4B3I - chains C and D of the 4 polymer chains in the assembly; structure by X-ray diffraction, 2.63 A resolution.

[Chain C (and D)]
Protein: Fatty acid beta-oxidation complex beta-chain fada
From: Mycobacterium tuberculosis
Notes: EC 2.3.1.9; chain D of this document is another copy of the same molecule, construct and numbering; everything in this record applies to it too
Reference sequence: O53871 (Y0859_MYCTU); residue numbers follow UniProt; this construct covers 1-403
Chain sequence (403 residues; row label = number of the first residue in the row):
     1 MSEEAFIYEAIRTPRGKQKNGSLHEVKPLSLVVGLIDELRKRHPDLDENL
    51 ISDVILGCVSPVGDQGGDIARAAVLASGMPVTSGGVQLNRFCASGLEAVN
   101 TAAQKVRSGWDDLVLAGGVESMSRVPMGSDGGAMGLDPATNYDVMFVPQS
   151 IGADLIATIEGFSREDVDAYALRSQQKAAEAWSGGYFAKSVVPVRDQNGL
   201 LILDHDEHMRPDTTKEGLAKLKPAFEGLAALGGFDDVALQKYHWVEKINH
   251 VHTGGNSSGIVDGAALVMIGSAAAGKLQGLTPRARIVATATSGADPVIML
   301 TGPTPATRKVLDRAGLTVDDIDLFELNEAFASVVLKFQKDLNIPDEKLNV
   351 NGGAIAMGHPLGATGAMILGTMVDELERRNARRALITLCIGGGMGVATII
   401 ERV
Not modelled in the structure: 1 (chain D: fully traced)

[Interface between chain C and chain D]
Residue-residue contacts (121):
  S2(C) with M1(D)
  K27(C) with D137(D), salt bridge; A139(D)
  L29(C) with A133(D), hydrophobic; T140(D)
  S52(C) with T291(D); K309(D)
  D53(C) with R90(D), salt bridge
  P61(C) with P61(D), hydrophobic; D130(D)
  V62(C) with D130(D)
  G63(C) with D130(D), hydrogen bond (backbone-backbone); G131(D); G132(D), hydrogen bond (backbone-backbone)
  G66(C) with D130(D); G132(D)
  G67(C) with F91(D); D130(D), hydrogen bond (backbone-side chain); G131(D); M134(D)
  D68(C) with N89(D); R90(D); F91(D)
  R71(C) with G392(D), hydrogen bond (side chain-backbone); G393(D); M394(D)
  A72(C) with M134(D), hydrophobic
  L75(C) with V144(D), hydrophobic; G392(D)
  V81(C) with G293(D); A294(D); P296(D)
  T82(C) with S292(D); G293(D)
  G84(C) with M394(D)
  G85(C) with R90(D); M394(D)
  V86(C) with N89(D); R90(D)
  Q87(C) with Q87(D), hydrogen bond; L88(D); N89(D), hydrogen bond (backbone-backbone)
  L88(C) with Q87(D)
  N89(C) with D68(D); V86(D); Q87(D), hydrogen bond (backbone-backbone)
  R90(C) with D53(D), salt bridge; D68(D); G84(D); G85(D), hydrogen bond (side chain-backbone); V86(D)
  F91(C) with G67(D); D68(D)
  E97(C) with K105(D), salt bridge
  T101(C) with T101(D); K105(D), hydrogen bond
  Q104(C) with Q104(D); K105(D), hydrogen bond; S108(D), hydrogen bond; W110(D); D111(D), hydrogen bond
  K105(C) with E97(D), salt bridge; T101(D); Q104(D), hydrogen bond
  R107(C) with M1(D), hydrogen bond (backbone-backbone); S108(D), hydrogen bond (side chain-backbone); W110(D)
  S108(C) with M1(D); Q104(D), hydrogen bond; R107(D), hydrogen bond (backbone-side chain)
  G109(C) with R313(D), hydrogen bond (backbone-side chain)
  W110(C) with Q104(D); R107(D); I286(D); V287(D); A288(D); T289(D); R313(D), hydrogen bond (backbone-side chain)
  D111(C) with Q104(D), hydrogen bond
  D112(C) with R313(D), salt bridge
  D130(C) with V62(D); G63(D), hydrogen bond (backbone-backbone); G66(D); G67(D), hydrogen bond (side chain-backbone)
  G131(C) with G63(D); G67(D)
  G132(C) with G63(D), hydrogen bond (backbone-backbone); G66(D); G67(D)
  A133(C) with L29(D), hydrophobic
  M134(C) with G67(D); A72(D), hydrophobic; L75(D), hydrophobic
  D137(C) with K27(D), salt bridge
  A139(C) with K27(D)
  T140(C) with L29(D)
  V144(C) with L75(D), hydrophobic
  I286(C) with W110(D)
  V287(C) with W110(D)
  A288(C) with W110(D)
  T289(C) with W110(D)
  T291(C) with S52(D); G84(D)
  S292(C) with T82(D)
  G293(C) with V81(D); T82(D)
  A294(C) with V81(D)
  P296(C) with L75(D), hydrophobic; V81(D)
  K309(C) with S52(D)
  R313(C) with G109(D), hydrogen bond (side chain-backbone); W110(D); D111(D); D112(D), salt bridge
  G392(C) with R71(D), hydrogen bond (backbone-side chain); L75(D)
  G393(C) with R71(D)
  M394(C) with D68(D); R71(D); G84(D); G85(D)
Other interface residues (no listed pair), chain C (61 interface residues in all): D64, A76, A103, D295
Other interface residues (no listed pair), chain D (61 interface residues in all): S2, D64, A76, D295

[Overview]
The chain C/chain D interface involves 61 residues from each chain; the contacts include 25 hydrogen bonds and
8 salt bridges. Polar contacts include K27(C)-D137(D), D53(C)-R90(D) and E97(C)-K105(D).
Chain C and chain D are both Fatty acid beta-oxidation complex beta-chain fada (Mycobacterium tuberculosis);
the structure, Crystal structure of Mycobacterium tuberculosis fatty acid beta- oxidation complex with
CoenzymeA bound at the hydratase ..., was determined by X-ray diffraction, deposited together with 4B3H and
4B3J.
